5KKZ - chains A and B of the 6 polymer chains in the assembly; structure by X-ray diffraction, 2.97 A resolution.

[Chain A]
Protein: Cytochrome b
From: Rhodobacter sphaeroides
UniProtKB: Q02761 (CYB_RHOSH); numbering as in UniProt (aligned over 1-445)
Chain sequence (445 residues; row label = number of the first residue in the row):
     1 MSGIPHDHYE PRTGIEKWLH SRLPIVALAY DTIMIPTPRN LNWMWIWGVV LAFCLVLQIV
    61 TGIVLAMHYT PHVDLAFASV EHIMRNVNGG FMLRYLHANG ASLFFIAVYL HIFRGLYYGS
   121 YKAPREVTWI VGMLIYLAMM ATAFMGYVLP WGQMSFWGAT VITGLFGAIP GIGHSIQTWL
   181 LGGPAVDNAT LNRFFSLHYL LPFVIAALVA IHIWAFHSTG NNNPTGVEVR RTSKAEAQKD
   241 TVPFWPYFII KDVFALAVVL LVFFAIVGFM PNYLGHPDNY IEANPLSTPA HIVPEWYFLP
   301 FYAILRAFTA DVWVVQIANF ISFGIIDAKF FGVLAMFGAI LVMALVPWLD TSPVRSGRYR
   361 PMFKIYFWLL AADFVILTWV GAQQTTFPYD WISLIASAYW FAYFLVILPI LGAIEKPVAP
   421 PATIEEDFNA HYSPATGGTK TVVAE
Not modelled in the structure: 1-2, 432-445
UniProt features mapped onto this chain:
  - binding site (heme b): His97, His111, His198, His212
Ion coordination: heme Fe site 1: His97, His198; heme Fe site 2: His111, His212
Residues lining bound ligands:
  - ascorbic acid (ASC): Ala290, His291, Ile292, Val293, Tyr302, Arg306, Gly381, Ala382, Gln383, Gln384
  - famoxadone (FMX): Met140, Ala143, Phe144, Tyr147, Met154, Gly158, Ala159, Val161, Ile162, Phe166, Ile292, Val293, Pro294, Glu295, Tyr297, Phe298, Tyr302, Met336, Phe337
  - heme (HEM), molecule 1: Trp45, Gly48, Val49, Leu51, Ala52, Phe104, Val108, His111, Ile112, Arg114, Ser120, Arg125, Thr128, Trp129, Gly132, Met133, Ile135, Tyr136, Met139, Ile205, Val209, His212, Phe216, Thr219, Gly220, Asn221, Asn222
  - heme (HEM), molecule 2: Leu55, Gln58, Ile59, Gly62, Ile63, Leu65, Ala66, Tyr69, Val80, Arg94, His97, Ala98, Ala101, Phe104, Thr142, Ala143, Gly146, Tyr147, Leu149, Pro150, Phe195, His198, Tyr199, Pro202, Tyr297
  - lauryl oleyl phosphatidyl ethanolamine (LOP; (1R)-2-{[(R)-(2-aminoethoxy)(hydroxy)phosphoryl]oxy}-1-[(dodecanoyloxy)methyl]ethyl (9Z)-octadec-9-enoate): Asn42, Met44, Trp47, Asn99, Leu103, Ile106, Leu110, Phe113, Arg114, Tyr117, Tyr118, Val259, Val262, Phe263, Ile266, Leu274, Trp296, Arg358, Phe367, Trp368, Ala371, Phe374, Val375
From the paper describing this entry:
  - binding site for famoxadone: Phe144, Phe166, Glu295, Met336, Phe337
  - conformationally variable residues (side-chain flip): Glu295, Phe298

[Chain B]
Protein: Cytochrome c1
From: Rhodobacter sphaeroides
UniProtKB: Q02760 (CY1_RHOSH); residues 1-263 here correspond to UniProt positions 23-285 (UniProt number = residue number + 22)
Chain sequence (272 residues; each row starts with the number of its first residue):
     1 AGGGHVEDVP FSFEGPFGTF DQHQLQRGLQ VYTEVCAACH GMKFVPIRSL SEPGGPELPE
    61 DQVRAYATQF TVTDEETGED REGKPTDHFP HSALENAPDL SLMAKARAGF HGPMGTGISQ
   121 LFNGIGGPEY IYSVLTGFPE EPPKCAEGHE PDGFYYNRAF QNGSVPDTCK DANGVKTTAG
   181 SWIAMPPPLM DDLVEYADGH DASVHAMAED VSAFLMWAAE PKLMARKQAG FTAVMFLTVL
   241 SVLLYLTNKR LWAGVKGKKK TNVGTGHHHH HH
Not modelled in the structure: 257-272
Construct notes: variant Pro98 (Ala120 in Q02760); expression tag (264-272)
UniProt features mapped onto this chain:
  - binding site (heme c): Cys36, Cys39, His40, Met185
Disulfides: Cys145-Cys169
Covalent attachments: heme c (HEC) linked to Cys36, Cys39
Ion coordination: Sr2+: Asp8, Val9, Glu14, Glu129; heme c Fe: His40, Met185
Residues lining bound ligands: heme c (HEC): Val31, Val35, His40, Leu94, Asn96, Ala97, Pro98, Leu100, Met103, Arg107, Tyr130, Ile131, Leu135, Phe160, Ile183, Ala184, Met185, Pro186, Pro188, Leu189, Val211, Leu215
From the paper describing this entry:
  - Sr2+ coordination: Asp8, Glu14, Glu129

[Interface between chain A and chain B]
Residue-residue contacts (84; chain A residue first):
  Arg39(A) - Trp252(B)
  Arg39(A) - Val255(B)
  Phe77(A) - Phe44(B)  hydrophobic
  Phe77(A) - Leu102(B)  hydrophobic
  Ala78(A) - Phe44(B)  hydrophobic
  Glu81(A) - Leu102(B)
  Met84(A) - Lys222(B)
  Arg85(A) - Phe44(B)  hydrogen bond (side chain-backbone)
  Arg85(A) - Val45(B)
  Arg85(A) - Pro46(B)
  Arg85(A) - Ser101(B)
  Arg85(A) - Ala218(B)  hydrogen bond (side chain-backbone)
  Arg85(A) - Pro221(B)
  Arg85(A) - Lys222(B)
  Asn86(A) - Arg48(B)  hydrogen bond
  Phe91(A) - Lys222(B)
  Phe91(A) - Ala225(B)  hydrophobic
  Phe91(A) - Arg226(B)
  Met92(A) - Arg226(B)
  Met92(A) - Ala229(B)  hydrophobic
  Tyr95(A) - Lys105(B)  hydrogen bond
  Tyr95(A) - Glu220(B)  hydrogen bond
  Tyr95(A) - Arg226(B)
  Val242(A) - Trp252(B)  hydrophobic
  Val242(A) - Val255(B)  hydrophobic
  Pro246(A) - Leu251(B)
  Tyr247(A) - Asn248(B)
  Tyr247(A) - Leu251(B)  hydrophobic
  Tyr247(A) - Trp252(B)  hydrogen bond (backbone-side chain)
  Tyr247(A) - Val255(B)  hydrophobic
  Phe248(A) - Trp252(B)  hydrophobic
  Ile250(A) - Thr247(B)
  Ile250(A) - Asn248(B)
  Lys251(A) - Asn248(B)  hydrogen bond (backbone-side chain)
  Val253(A) - Leu244(B)  hydrophobic
  Phe254(A) - Ser241(B)
  Phe254(A) - Leu244(B)  hydrophobic
  Phe254(A) - Tyr245(B)  hydrophobic
  Ala257(A) - Ser241(B)
  Ala257(A) - Leu244(B)  hydrophobic
  Val258(A) - Ser241(B)
  Leu260(A) - Leu237(B)
  Leu261(A) - Val234(B)
  Leu261(A) - Leu237(B)
  Leu261(A) - Thr238(B)
  Phe264(A) - Ala233(B)  hydrophobic
  Phe264(A) - Leu237(B)  hydrophobic
  Val267(A) - Arg226(B)
  Gly268(A) - Arg226(B)  hydrogen bond (backbone-side chain)
  Gly268(A) - Lys227(B)
  Gly268(A) - Gly230(B)
  Phe269(A) - Pro16(B)
  Phe269(A) - Lys227(B)
  Phe269(A) - Gly230(B)
  Phe269(A) - Phe231(B)
  Met270(A) - Leu121(B)
  Pro271(A) - Arg226(B)
  Asn272(A) - Lys105(B)
  Asn272(A) - Ile125(B)
  Tyr273(A) - Gly117(B)  hydrogen bond (side chain-backbone)
  Tyr273(A) - Gln120(B)
  Tyr273(A) - Leu121(B)
  Tyr273(A) - Ile125(B)  hydrophobic
  Pro277(A) - Lys105(B)
  Pro277(A) - Ala106(B)
  Pro277(A) - Arg107(B)
  Asp278(A) - Ala106(B)
  Tyr280(A) - Leu102(B)
  Tyr280(A) - Lys105(B)  hydrogen bond
  Tyr280(A) - Ala106(B)
  Ile281(A) - Ala106(B)  hydrophobic
  Ile281(A) - Arg107(B)
  Glu282(A) - Lys43(B)  salt bridge
  Glu282(A) - Phe44(B)
  Ala290(A) - Ala1(B)  hydrophobic
  His291(A) - Ala1(B)  hydrogen bond (side chain-backbone)
  His291(A) - Gly2(B)  hydrogen bond (side chain-backbone)
  Trp379(A) - Met114(B)  hydrogen bond (side chain-backbone)
  Trp379(A) - Gly115(B)  hydrogen bond (side chain-backbone)
  Trp379(A) - Thr116(B)
  Gln383(A) - Met114(B)
  Gln383(A) - Gly115(B)
  Tyr389(A) - Met114(B)
  Phe428(A) - Lys256(B)
Other interface residues (no listed pair), chain A (43 interface residues in all): Trp43, Ala265
Other interface residues (no listed pair), chain B (47 interface residues in all): Ala108, Ile118, Ala219, Leu240

[In short]
Chain A and chain B form an interface of 43 and 47 residues respectively; the contacts include 14 hydrogen
bonds and 1 salt bridge. Polar pairs include Glu282(A)-Lys43(B), Arg85(A)-Phe44(B) and Arg85(A)-Ala218(B).
From the paper: a binding site for famoxadone at Phe144(A), Phe166(A) and Glu295(A) among others; Sr2+
coordination by Asp8(B), Glu14(B) and Glu129(B).
Chain A is Cytochrome b and chain B is Cytochrome c1, both from Rhodobacter sphaeroides; the structure,
Rhodobacter sphaeroides bc1 with famoxadone, was determined by X-ray diffraction together with 5KLI from the
same study.
